Entry 4L9X (X-ray diffraction, 1.85 A resolution); this record covers chains A and B.

== Chain A (and B) ==
Protein: Triazine hydrolase
Source organism: Arthrobacter aurescens
Notes: EC 3.8.1.8; chain B of this document is another copy of the same molecule, construct and numbering; everything in this record applies to it too
UniProtKB: Q6SJY7 (Q6SJY7_ARTAU); residues -12 to 456 here correspond to UniProt positions 1-469 (UniProt number = residue number + 13)
Sequence (469 residues; each row starts with the number of its first residue; numbers below 1 keep their minus sign (Met-12 is residue -12)):
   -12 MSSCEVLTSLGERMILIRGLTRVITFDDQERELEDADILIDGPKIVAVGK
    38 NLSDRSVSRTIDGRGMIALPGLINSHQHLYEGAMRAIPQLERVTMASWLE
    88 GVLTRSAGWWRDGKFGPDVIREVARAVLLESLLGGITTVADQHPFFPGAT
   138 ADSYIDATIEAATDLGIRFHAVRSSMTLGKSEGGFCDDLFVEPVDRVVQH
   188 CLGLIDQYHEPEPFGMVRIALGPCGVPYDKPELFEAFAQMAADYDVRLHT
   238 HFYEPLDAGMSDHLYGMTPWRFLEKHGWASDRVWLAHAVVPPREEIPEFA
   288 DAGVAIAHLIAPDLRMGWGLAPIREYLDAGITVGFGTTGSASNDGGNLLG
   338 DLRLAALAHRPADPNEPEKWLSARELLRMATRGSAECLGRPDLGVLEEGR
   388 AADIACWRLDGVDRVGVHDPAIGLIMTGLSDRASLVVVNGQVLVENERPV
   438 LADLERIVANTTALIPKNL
Disordered / not traced: -12 to 0, 455-456 (chain B: -12 to -4, 455-456)
Differences from the reference sequence: engineered mutation Asn38 (Asp51 in Q6SJY7), Pro131 (Leu144 in Q6SJY7), Val159 (Ala172 in Q6SJY7)
Reported in the primary citation:
  - mutagenesis - A159V (-4.29 kcal/mol): increased stability in response to apo-TrzN (from molecular simulation)
  - conformationally variable residues (loop rearrangement): Pro131 to Asp139, Ser161 to Glu179
  - mutagenesis - D38N/A159V (2-fold), D38N/L131P/A159V (336-fold), L131P (3-fold), L131P/A159V (3-fold), A159V (42-fold): increased expression
  - mutagenesis - D38N: unchanged expression
  - mutagenesis - D38N/L131P (Tm change 1 degC), D38N/A159V (Tm change 2.6 degC), D38N/L131P/A159V (Tm change 2.6 degC): increased stability
  - mutagenesis - L131P: decreased stability
  - mutagenesis - A159V (-0.43 kcal/mol): unchanged stability in response to holo-TrzN (from molecular simulation)

== Interface between chain A and chain B ==
Pairs across the interface (128; chain A residue first):
  Gly69(A) - Val402(B)
  Gly69(A) - Gly403(B)
  Ala70(A) - Gly403(B)
  Ala70(A) - His405(B)  hydrogen bond (backbone-side chain)
  Arg72(A) - Asp400(B)
  Arg72(A) - Val402(B)  hydrogen bond (side chain-backbone)
  Arg72(A) - Gly403(B)  hydrogen bond (backbone-backbone)
  Arg72(A) - Val404(B)
  Arg72(A) - His405(B)  hydrogen bond (backbone-backbone)
  Ala73(A) - His405(B)
  Ala73(A) - Asp406(B)  hydrogen bond (backbone-backbone)
  Ala73(A) - Ile409(B)  hydrophobic
  Ala73(A) - Gly410(B)
  Ile74(A) - His405(B)
  Pro75(A) - Asp406(B)
  Pro75(A) - Ile409(B)  hydrophobic
  Glu78(A) - Arg347(B)  hydrogen bond (backbone-side chain)
  Glu78(A) - Ser359(B)
  Glu78(A) - Ala360(B)  hydrogen bond (side chain-backbone)
  Glu78(A) - Ile409(B)
  Arg79(A) - Arg311(B)
  Arg79(A) - Pro354(B)
  Arg79(A) - Glu355(B)  hydrogen bond (side chain-backbone)
  Arg79(A) - Trp357(B)  hydrogen bond (side chain-backbone)
  Arg79(A) - Ser359(B)
  Val80(A) - Trp357(B)
  Thr81(A) - Pro351(B)
  Ala113(A) - Val399(B)
  Glu117(A) - Asp400(B)
  Glu117(A) - Leu416(B)
  Leu120(A) - Val399(B)  hydrophobic
  Leu120(A) - Leu416(B)  hydrophobic
  Gly121(A) - Leu416(B)
  Ala298(A) - Arg340(B)
  Leu301(A) - Leu344(B)
  Leu301(A) - Arg347(B)
  Leu301(A) - Pro348(B)  hydrophobic
  Arg302(A) - Leu344(B)
  Arg302(A) - Arg347(B)  hydrogen bond (backbone-side chain)
  Arg302(A) - Trp357(B)
  Arg302(A) - Met413(B)
  Met303(A) - Trp357(B)
  Gly304(A) - Arg347(B)
  Gly304(A) - Pro348(B)
  Gly304(A) - Pro351(B)
  Gly306(A) - Pro348(B)
  Arg311(A) - Arg79(B)
  Asn330(A) - Arg340(B)  hydrogen bond (backbone-side chain)
  Asn330(A) - Met413(B)
  Asp331(A) - Met413(B)  hydrogen bond (backbone-backbone)
  Asp331(A) - Thr414(B)
  Gly332(A) - Met413(B)  hydrogen bond (backbone-backbone)
  Asn334(A) - Gly415(B)  hydrogen bond (side chain-backbone)
  Asn334(A) - Leu416(B)
  Asp338(A) - Arg340(B)  salt bridge
  Arg340(A) - Asn330(B)  hydrogen bond (side chain-backbone)
  Arg340(A) - Asp331(B)
  Arg340(A) - Asp338(B)  salt bridge
  Arg340(A) - Leu341(B)
  Leu341(A) - Arg340(B)
  Leu341(A) - Leu341(B)  hydrophobic
  Leu341(A) - Leu344(B)  hydrophobic
  Leu344(A) - Leu301(B)
  Leu344(A) - Arg302(B)
  Leu344(A) - Leu341(B)  hydrophobic
  Arg347(A) - Glu78(B)  hydrogen bond (side chain-backbone)
  Arg347(A) - Leu301(B)
  Arg347(A) - Arg302(B)  hydrogen bond (side chain-backbone)
  Arg347(A) - Gly304(B)
  Pro348(A) - Leu301(B)  hydrophobic
  Pro348(A) - Gly304(B)
  Pro348(A) - Gly306(B)
  Pro351(A) - Thr81(B)
  Pro351(A) - Gly304(B)
  Pro354(A) - Arg79(B)
  Pro354(A) - Thr81(B)
  Glu355(A) - Arg79(B)
  Trp357(A) - Arg79(B)  hydrogen bond (backbone-side chain)
  Trp357(A) - Val80(B)
  Trp357(A) - Arg302(B)
  Ser359(A) - Glu78(B)
  Ser359(A) - Arg79(B)
  Ala360(A) - Glu78(B)  hydrogen bond (backbone-side chain)
  Asp397(A) - Val445(B)
  Val399(A) - Ala113(B)
  Val399(A) - Leu120(B)  hydrophobic
  Val399(A) - Val445(B)  hydrophobic
  Asp400(A) - Arg72(B)
  Asp400(A) - Glu117(B)
  Val402(A) - Gly69(B)
  Val402(A) - Arg72(B)  hydrogen bond (backbone-side chain)
  Val402(A) - Thr448(B)
  Gly403(A) - Gly69(B)
  Gly403(A) - Arg72(B)  hydrogen bond (backbone-backbone)
  Gly403(A) - Ile452(B)
  Val404(A) - Arg72(B)
  Val404(A) - Ala73(B)  hydrophobic
  His405(A) - Ala70(B)  hydrogen bond (side chain-backbone)
  His405(A) - Arg72(B)  hydrogen bond (backbone-backbone)
  His405(A) - Ala73(B)
  His405(A) - Ile74(B)
  Asp406(A) - Ala73(B)  hydrogen bond (backbone-backbone)
  Asp406(A) - Pro75(B)
  Ile409(A) - Ala73(B)  hydrophobic
  Ile409(A) - Pro75(B)  hydrophobic
  Ile409(A) - Glu78(B)
  Gly410(A) - Ala73(B)
  Met413(A) - Asn330(B)
  Met413(A) - Asp331(B)  hydrogen bond (backbone-backbone)
  Met413(A) - Gly332(B)  hydrogen bond (backbone-backbone)
  Thr414(A) - Asp331(B)
  Gly415(A) - Asn334(B)  hydrogen bond (backbone-side chain)
  Leu416(A) - Glu117(B)
  Leu416(A) - Leu120(B)  hydrophobic
  Leu416(A) - Gly121(B)
  Leu416(A) - Asn334(B)
  Leu416(A) - Ser417(B)
  Leu416(A) - Asp418(B)  hydrogen bond (backbone-backbone)
  Leu416(A) - Arg419(B)
  Ser417(A) - Leu416(B)
  Ser417(A) - Ser417(B)
  Asp418(A) - Leu416(B)  hydrogen bond (backbone-backbone)
  Arg419(A) - Leu416(B)
  Leu441(A) - Val399(B)  hydrophobic
  Val445(A) - Asp397(B)
  Val445(A) - Val399(B)  hydrophobic
  Thr448(A) - Val402(B)
  Ile452(A) - Val402(B)  hydrophobic
Also at the interface, not in a pair above, chain A (67 interface residues in all): Met71, Leu116, Asn352, Leu358, Glu362, Gly398, Arg401, Thr449, Pro453
Also at the interface, not in a pair above, chain B (65 interface residues in all): Met71, Leu116, Ala298, Met303, Asn352, Leu358, Glu362, Gly398, Arg401, Thr449

== In short ==
67 residues of chain A and 65 residues of chain B are in contact; the contacts include 29 hydrogen bonds and 2
salt bridges. Polar pairs include Asp338(A)-Arg340(B), Ala70(A)-His405(B) and Arg72(A)-Val402(B). The paper
reports that D38N/A159V, D38N/L131P/A159V and L131P of chain A, among others, increase expression;
conformational variability at Pro131(A) and Ser161(A); 7 substitutions were tested in all.
Both chains are Triazine hydrolase (Arthrobacter aurescens). Entry 4L9X (Triazine hydrolase from Arthobacter
aurescens modified for maximum expression in E.coli) was determined by X-ray diffraction, deposited together
with 4LH8.
